7UCY - chains A and B of the 4 polymer chains in the assembly; structure by X-ray diffraction, 2.35 A resolution.

== Chain A ==
Protein: Integrin alpha-IIb heavy chain
From: Homo sapiens
UniProtKB: P08514 (ITA2B_HUMAN); residues 1-457 here correspond to UniProt positions 32-488 (UniProt number = residue number + 31)
Sequence (457 residues; row label = number of the first residue in the row):
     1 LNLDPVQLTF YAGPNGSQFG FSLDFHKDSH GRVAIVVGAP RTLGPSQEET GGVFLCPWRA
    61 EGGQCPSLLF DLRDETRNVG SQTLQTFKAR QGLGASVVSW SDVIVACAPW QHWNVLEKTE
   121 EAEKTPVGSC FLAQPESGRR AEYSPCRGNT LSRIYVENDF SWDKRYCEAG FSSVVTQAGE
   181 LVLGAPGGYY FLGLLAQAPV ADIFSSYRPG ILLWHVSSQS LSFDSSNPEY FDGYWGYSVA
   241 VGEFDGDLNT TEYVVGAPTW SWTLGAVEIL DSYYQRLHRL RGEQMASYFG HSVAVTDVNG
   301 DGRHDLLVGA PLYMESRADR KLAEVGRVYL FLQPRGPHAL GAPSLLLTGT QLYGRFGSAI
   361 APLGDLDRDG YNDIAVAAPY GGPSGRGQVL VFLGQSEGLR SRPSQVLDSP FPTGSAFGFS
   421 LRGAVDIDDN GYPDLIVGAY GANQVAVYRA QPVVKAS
Not modelled in the structure: 455-457
Disulfide bonds: C56-C65, C107-C130, C146-C167
Metal / ion sites: Ca2+ site 1: E243, D245, D247, T250, E252; Ca2+ site 2: D297, N299, D301, R303, D305; Ca2+ site 3: D365, D367, D369, Y371, D373; Ca2+ site 4: D426, D428, N430, Y432, D434
Residues lining bound ligands: MV8 ((4-{[(5R)-3-(4-carbamimidoylphenyl)-2-oxo-1,3-oxazolidin-5-yl]methyl}piperazin-1-yl)acetic acid): D159, F160, Y189, Y190, L192, D224, S225, S226, F231, D232
Curated features (UniProtKB/Swiss-Prot):
  - binding site (Ca(2+)): E243, D245, D247, T250, E252, D297, N299, D301, R303, D305, D365, D367, D369, Y371, D373, D426, D428, N430, Y432, D434
  - glycosylation (N-linked (GlcNAc...) asparagine): N15, N249

== Chain B ==
Protein: Isoform Beta-3C of Integrin beta-3
From: Homo sapiens
UniProtKB: P05106 (ITB3_HUMAN), isoform P05106-3; residues 1-472 here correspond to UniProt positions 27-498 (UniProt number = residue number + 26)
Sequence (472 residues; each row starts with the number of its first residue):
     1 GPNICTTRGV SSCQQCLAVS PMCAWCSDEA LPLGSPRCDL KENLLKDNCA PESIEFPVSE
    61 ARVLEDRPLS DKGSGDSSQV TQVSPQRIAL RLRPDDSKNF SIQVRQVEDY PVDIYYLMDL
   121 SYSMKDDLWS IQNLGTKLAT QMRKLTSNLR IGFGAFVDKP VSPYMYISPP EALENPCYDM
   181 KTTCLPMFGY KHVLTLTDQV TRFNEEVKKQ SVSRNRDAPE GGFDAIMQAT VCDEKIGWRN
   241 DASHLLVFTT DAKTHIALDG RLAGIVQPND GQCHVGSDNH YSASTTMDYP SLGLMTEKLS
   301 QKNINLIFAV TENVVNLYQN YSELIPGTTV GVLSMDSSNV LQLIVDAYGK IRSKVELEVR
   361 DLPEELSLSF NATCLNNEVI PGLKSCMGLK IGDTVSFSIE AKVRGCPQEK EKSFTIKPVG
   421 FKDSLIVQVT FDCDCACQAQ AEPNSHRCNN GNGTFECGVC RCGPGWLGSQ CE
Not modelled in the structure: 467-472
Disulfide bonds: C5-C23, C13-C435, C16-C38, C26-C49, C177-C184, C232-C273, C374-C386, C406-C433, C437-C457, C448-C460
Covalently attached groups: N-acetylglucosamine (NAG) linked to N99, N320, N371
Metal / ion sites: Mn2+ site 1: S121, E220 (together with MV8); Mn2+ site 2: S123, D126, D127, M335; Mn2+ site 3: D158, N215, D217, P219, E220
Residues lining bound ligands: MV8 ((4-{[(5R)-3-(4-carbamimidoylphenyl)-2-oxo-1,3-oxazolidin-5-yl]methyl}piperazin-1-yl)acetic acid): S121, Y122, S213, R214, N215, R216, D217, A218, E220
Curated features (UniProtKB/Swiss-Prot):
  - region: C177 to C184 (Involved in CX3CL1-, NRG1-, FGF1- and IGF1-binding), Q267 to M287 (CX3CL1-binding)
  - binding site (Mg(2+)): S121, S123, E220
  - binding site (Ca(2+)): S123, D126, D127, D158, N215, D217, P219, E220, D251, M335
  - glycosylation (N-linked (GlcNAc...) asparagine): N99, N320, N371, N452
Reported in the primary citation:
  - Mn2+ coordination through a water molecule: S123
  - mutagenesis - N305T (6-fold): increased binding to FITC-echistatin

== Interface between chain A and chain B ==
Residue-residue contacts - 65 pairs, chain A then chain B:
  F21(A) - R261(B)
  F21(A) - V266(B)  hydrophobic
  R41(A) - G264(B)  hydrogen bond (side chain-backbone)
  W110(A) - R261(B)  hydrogen bond (side chain-backbone)
  W110(A) - L262(B)
  W110(A) - G264(B)
  H112(A) - S162(B)  hydrogen bond
  H112(A) - I167(B)
  E121(A) - S168(B)  hydrogen bond
  E121(A) - P169(B)
  E123(A) - S168(B)
  E123(A) - R216(B)  salt bridge
  K124(A) - I167(B)
  K124(A) - S168(B)  hydrogen bond (backbone-side chain)
  T125(A) - R216(B)
  P126(A) - S162(B)
  Y166(A) - R216(B)
  E168(A) - P163(B)
  E168(A) - L262(B)
  F171(A) - R261(B)
  Y190(A) - R216(B)  hydrogen bond (side chain-backbone)
  F191(A) - P163(B)  hydrophobic
  F191(A) - D217(B)
  F231(A) - K253(B)  hydrogen bond (backbone-side chain)
  D232(A) - P219(B)
  D232(A) - K253(B)  salt bridge
  Y234(A) - H255(B)
  Y234(A) - D259(B)
  Y234(A) - L262(B)  hydrophobic
  Y237(A) - L258(B)  hydrogen bond (side chain-backbone)
  Y237(A) - R261(B)
  T259(A) - I256(B)
  T259(A) - D259(B)
  W262(A) - K253(B)
  W262(A) - L317(B)
  T263(A) - I256(B)
  T263(A) - Y321(B)  hydrogen bond
  M285(A) - L317(B)  hydrophobic
  M285(A) - N320(B)
  M285(A) - Y321(B)  hydrophobic
  M285(A) - L324(B)
  A286(A) - I256(B)  hydrophobic
  A286(A) - L292(B)  hydrophobic
  Y288(A) - I256(B)  hydrophobic
  Y288(A) - A257(B)
  Y288(A) - L258(B)  hydrogen bond (side chain-backbone)
  Y288(A) - D259(B)  hydrogen bond
  H291(A) - L258(B)
  P311(A) - L258(B)  hydrophobic
  L312(A) - A257(B)
  L312(A) - L258(B)  hydrophobic
  M314(A) - G293(B)
  M314(A) - L324(B)  hydrophobic
  D319(A) - K384(B)  salt bridge
  K321(A) - E358(B)  salt bridge
  L322(A) - L324(B)
  E324(A) - S291(B)  hydrogen bond
  Y353(A) - G293(B)  hydrogen bond (side chain-backbone)
  Y353(A) - L294(B)
  Y353(A) - E297(B)  hydrogen bond
  R355(A) - L258(B)
  R355(A) - P268(B)
  Y380(A) - P268(B)
  F419(A) - R261(B)
  Y440(A) - V266(B)
Also at the interface, not in a pair above, chain A (44 interface residues in all): Q18, A95, N114, P186, G187, Q284, R320
Also at the interface, not in a pair above, chain B (35 interface residues in all): Y166, Y178, A218, A263, P326

== Overview ==
Chain A and chain B form an interface of 44 and 35 residues respectively; the contacts include 14 hydrogen
bonds and 4 salt bridges. Polar pairs include E123(A)-R216(B), D232(A)-K253(B) and D319(A)-K384(B). The paper
reports that N305T of chain B increases binding to FITC-echistatin; water-mediated Mn2+ coordination by
S123(B).
Here chain A is Integrin alpha-IIb heavy chain and chain B is Isoform Beta-3C of Integrin beta-3, both from
Homo sapiens. Entry 7UCY (Integrin alpha IIB beta3 complex with gantofiban) was determined by X-ray
diffraction, deposited together with 7L8P, 7TCT, 7TD8, 7THO, 7TMZ, 7TPD and 15 further entries.
